Entry 2H8X (X-ray diffraction, 1.50 A resolution); this record covers chain A.

# Chain A
Name: Xenobiotic reductase A
From: Pseudomonas putida
UniProtKB: Q88NF7 (Q88NF7_PSEPK); residues 3-360 here = UniProt positions 3-360
Amino-acid sequence (358 residues; numbered 3 to 360; the number before each row is that of its first residue):
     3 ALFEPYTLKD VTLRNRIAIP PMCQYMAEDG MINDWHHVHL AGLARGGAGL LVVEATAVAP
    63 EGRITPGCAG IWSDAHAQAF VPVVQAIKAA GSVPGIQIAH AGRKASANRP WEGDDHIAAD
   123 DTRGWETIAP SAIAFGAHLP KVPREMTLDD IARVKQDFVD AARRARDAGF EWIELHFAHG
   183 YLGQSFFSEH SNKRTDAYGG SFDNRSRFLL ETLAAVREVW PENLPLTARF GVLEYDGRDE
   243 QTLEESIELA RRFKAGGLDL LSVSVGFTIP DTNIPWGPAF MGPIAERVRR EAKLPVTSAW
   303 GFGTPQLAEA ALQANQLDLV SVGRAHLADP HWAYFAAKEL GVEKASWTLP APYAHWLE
Ligand contacts: FMN (flavin mononucleotide): Pro22, Pro23, Met24, Cys25, Glu56, Ala57, Gln99, His178, His181, Arg231, Ala301, Trp302, Gly303, Ser323, Val324, Gly325, Arg326, Leu329, Pro354, Trp358
Reported in the primary citation:
  - self-association interface (contacts with another copy of this molecule): Trp358
  - binding site for flavin mononucleotide: Met24, Cys25, Ala57, Gln99, His178, His181, Arg231, Trp358
  - binding site for sulfate ion: His178, His181, Tyr183
  - catalytic residues: Tyr183 (proposed by the authors, not directly observed)

# Overview
Ligands of chain A: flavin mononucleotide. From the paper: the catalytic residue Tyr183; a binding site for
flavin mononucleotide at Met24, Cys25 and Ala57 among others.
Chain A is Xenobiotic reductase A (Pseudomonas putida); the structure, Xenobiotic Reductase A-oxidized, was
determined by X-ray diffraction (same publication as 2H8Z and 2H90).
